Entry 9LBZ (electron microscopy, 4.00 A resolution); this record covers chains E and Z of the 52 polymer chains in the assembly.

[Chain E]
Name: Probable portal protein
Source organism: Escherichia phage N4
UniProt: A0MZE1 (PORTL_BPN4); residue numbers follow UniProt; this construct covers 1-763
Sequence (763 residues; each row starts with the number of its first residue):
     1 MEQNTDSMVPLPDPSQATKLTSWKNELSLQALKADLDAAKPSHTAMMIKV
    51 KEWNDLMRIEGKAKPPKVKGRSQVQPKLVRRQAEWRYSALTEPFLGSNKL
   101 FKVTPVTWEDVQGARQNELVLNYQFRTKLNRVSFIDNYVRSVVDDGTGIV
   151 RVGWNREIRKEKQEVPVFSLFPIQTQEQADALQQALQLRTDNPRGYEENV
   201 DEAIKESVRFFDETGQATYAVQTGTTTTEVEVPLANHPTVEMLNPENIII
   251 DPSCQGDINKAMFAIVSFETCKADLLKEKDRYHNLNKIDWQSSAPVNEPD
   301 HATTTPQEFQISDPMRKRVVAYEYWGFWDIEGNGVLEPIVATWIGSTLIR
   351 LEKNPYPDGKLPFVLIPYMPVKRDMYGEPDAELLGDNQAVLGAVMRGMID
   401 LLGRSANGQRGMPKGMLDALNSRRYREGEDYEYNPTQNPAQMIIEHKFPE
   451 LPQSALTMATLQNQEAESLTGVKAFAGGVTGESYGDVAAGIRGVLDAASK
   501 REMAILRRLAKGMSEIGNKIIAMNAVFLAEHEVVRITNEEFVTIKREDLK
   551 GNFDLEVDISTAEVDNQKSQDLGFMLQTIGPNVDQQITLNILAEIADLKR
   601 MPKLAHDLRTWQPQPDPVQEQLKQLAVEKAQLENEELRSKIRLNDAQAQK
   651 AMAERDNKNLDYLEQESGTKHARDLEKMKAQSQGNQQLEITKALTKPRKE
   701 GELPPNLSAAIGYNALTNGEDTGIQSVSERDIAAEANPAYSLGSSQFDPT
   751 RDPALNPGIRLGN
Not modelled in the structure: 1-18, 667-763

[Chain Z]
Name: Major capsid protein
Source organism: Escherichia phage N4
UniProt: Q859Q5 (CAPSD_BPN4); residues 1-401 here = UniProt positions 1-401
Sequence (401 residues; numbered 1 to 401; the number before each row is that of its first residue):
     1 MLNYNAPTDGQKSSIDGANSDQMQTFFWLKKAIITARKEQYFMPLASVTN
    51 MPKHYGKTIKVYEYVPLLDDRNINDQGIDASGATIVNGNLYGSSKDIGNI
   101 TSKLPLLTENGGRVNRVGFTRIAREGSIHKFGFFYEFTQESIDFDSDDGL
   151 MEHLSRELMNGATQITEAVLQKDLLAAAGTVLYAGAATSDATITGEGSTP
   201 SVVSYKNLMRLDQILTENRTPTQTTIITGSRMIDTKVIGATRVMYVGSEL
   251 VPELKAMKDLFGNKAFIETQHYADAGTIMNGEVGSIDKFRIIQVPEMLHW
   301 AGAGAQATGANPGYRTSMVSGQEHYDVYPMLVVGDDSFTSIGFQTDGKSL
   351 KFTVMTKMPGKETADRNDPYGETGFSSIKWYYGILVKRPERLALIKTVAP
   401 L

[Chain E / chain Z interface]
Pairs across the interface (25):
  Asp37(E) - Arg37(Z)  salt bridge
  Thr44(E) - Lys351(Z)
  Lys51(E) - Asn50(Z)  hydrogen bond
  Lys51(E) - Phe343(Z)
  Lys51(E) - Gln344(Z)
  Gly61(E) - Pro52(Z)
  Lys62(E) - His54(Z)
  Glu246(E) - Asp346(Z)
  Lys287(E) - Thr277(Z)
  Asp289(E) - Thr277(Z)
  Gln291(E) - Thr225(Z)
  Ser292(E) - Gln223(Z)  hydrogen bond (side chain-backbone)
  Val296(E) - Pro44(Z)
  Asn297(E) - Pro44(Z)
  Glu298(E) - Lys348(Z)  salt bridge
  Pro299(E) - Ser349(Z)
  Asp300(E) - Asp346(Z)
  Asp300(E) - Lys348(Z)  hydrogen bond (side chain-backbone)
  Asp300(E) - Ser349(Z)
  Asp300(E) - Lys351(Z)  salt bridge
  Ala302(E) - Gly347(Z)
  Gln307(E) - Ser47(Z)
  Gln307(E) - Lys348(Z)
  Glu308(E) - Asp336(Z)
  Glu308(E) - Lys387(Z)  salt bridge
Interface residues without a listed pair, chain E (20 interface residues in all): Ile48, Lys64
Interface residues without a listed pair, chain Z (23 interface residues in all): Leu45, Met51, Lys53, Tyr55, Thr345

[In short]
20 residues of chain E and 23 residues of chain Z are in contact; the contacts include 3 hydrogen bonds and 4
salt bridges. Polar contacts include Asp37(E)-Arg37(Z), Glu298(E)-Lys348(Z) and Asp300(E)-Lys351(Z).
Here chain E is Probable portal protein and chain Z is Major capsid protein, both from Escherichia phage N4.
Entry 9LBZ (unique-vertex of mature phage N4) was determined by electron microscopy, deposited together with
9LC0, 9LC1 and 9LD7.
